Entry 1YMM (X-ray diffraction, 3.50 A resolution); this record covers chains D and E of the 5 polymer chains in the assembly.

Chain D:
Name: T cell receptor alpha chain
From: Homo sapiens
Chain sequence (207 residues; row label = number of the first residue in the row):
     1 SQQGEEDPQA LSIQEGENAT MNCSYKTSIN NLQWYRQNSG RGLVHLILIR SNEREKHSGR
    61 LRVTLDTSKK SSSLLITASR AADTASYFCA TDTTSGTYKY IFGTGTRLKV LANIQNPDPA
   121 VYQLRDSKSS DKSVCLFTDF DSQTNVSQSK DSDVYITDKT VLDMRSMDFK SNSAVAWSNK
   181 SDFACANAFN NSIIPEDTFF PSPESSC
Disordered / not traced: 1-8, 105-207
Disulfide bonds: Cys23-Cys89

Chain E:
Name: T-cell receptor beta chain
From: Homo sapiens
UniProtKB: P01850 (TCB_HUMAN); residues 1-249 here correspond to UniProt positions 16-264 (UniProt number = residue number + 15)
Chain sequence (249 residues; row label = number of the first residue in the row):
     1 GAVVSQHPSW VISKSGTSVK IECRSLDFQA TTMFWYRQFP KQSLMLMATS NEGSKATYEQ
    61 GVEKDKFLIN HASLTLSTLT VTSAHPEDSS FYICSARDLT SGANNEQFFG PGTRLTVLED
   121 LKNVFPPEVA VFEPSEAEIS HTQKATLVCL ATGFYPDHVE LSWWVNGKEV HSGVSTDPQP
   181 LKEQPALNDS RYSLSSRLRV SATFWQNPRN HFRCQVQFYG LSENDEWTQD RAKPVTQIVS
   241 AEAWGRADC
Disordered / not traced: 247-249
Disulfide bonds: Cys23-Cys94, Cys149-Cys214
Differences from the reference sequence: engineered mutation Ser13 (Cys28 in P01850), Ser193 (Cys208 in P01850)

Interface between chain D and chain E:
Pairs across the interface - 26 pairs, chain D then chain E:
  Asn31(D) with Asn104(E); Asn105(E), hydrogen bond (side chain-backbone)
  Tyr35(D) with Phe109(E)
  Gly40(D) with Phe91(E)
  Arg41(D) with Gln38(E), hydrogen bond; Leu44(E); Phe91(E)
  Gly42(D) with Gly110(E)
  Leu43(D) with Phe109(E), hydrophobic
  Phe88(D) with Ser43(E); Leu44(E), hydrophobic
  Asp92(D) with Asn105(E)
  Tyr98(D) with Phe34(E); Arg97(E); Asn105(E), hydrogen bond (backbone-side chain); Gln107(E), hydrogen bond (backbone-side chain)
  Lys99(D) with Phe34(E)
  Tyr100(D) with Tyr36(E), hydrogen bond (backbone-side chain); Asn105(E), hydrogen bond (side chain-backbone); Gln107(E)
  Ile101(D) with Leu46(E), hydrophobic
  Phe102(D) with Tyr36(E), hydrophobic; Ser43(E); Leu44(E), hydrophobic; Phe109(E), hydrophobic
  Gly103(D) with Ser43(E)
Other interface residues (no listed pair), chain D (17 interface residues in all): Gln33, Arg50, Thr104
Other interface residues (no listed pair), chain E (16 interface residues in all): Thr32, Ile93, Pro111

Summary:
Chain D and chain E form an interface of 17 and 16 residues respectively; the contacts include 6 hydrogen
bonds. Polar contacts include Asn31(D)-Asn105(E), Arg41(D)-Gln38(E) and Tyr98(D)-Asn105(E).
Here chain D is T cell receptor alpha chain and chain E is T-cell receptor beta chain, both from Homo sapiens.
Entry 1YMM (TCR/HLA-DR2b/MBP-peptide complex) was determined by X-ray diffraction.
